PDB entry 8G1S | electron microscopy, 3.70 A resolution | chains B and I of the 8 polymer chains in the assembly

== Chain B ==
Molecule: 31-nt DNA strand
Organism: Escherichia coli
Sequence (31 nucleotides; each row starts with the number of its first residue):
     1 CTCTGAATCTCTTCCTCGTGTGGTCAGGACG
Disordered / not traced: 31

== Chain I ==
Name: DNA-directed RNA polymerase subunit beta
Organism: Escherichia coli
Notes: EC 2.7.7.6
UniProt: P0A8V2 (RPOB_ECOLI); residues 1-1342 here = UniProt positions 1-1342
Chain sequence (1342 residues; row label = number of the first residue in the row):
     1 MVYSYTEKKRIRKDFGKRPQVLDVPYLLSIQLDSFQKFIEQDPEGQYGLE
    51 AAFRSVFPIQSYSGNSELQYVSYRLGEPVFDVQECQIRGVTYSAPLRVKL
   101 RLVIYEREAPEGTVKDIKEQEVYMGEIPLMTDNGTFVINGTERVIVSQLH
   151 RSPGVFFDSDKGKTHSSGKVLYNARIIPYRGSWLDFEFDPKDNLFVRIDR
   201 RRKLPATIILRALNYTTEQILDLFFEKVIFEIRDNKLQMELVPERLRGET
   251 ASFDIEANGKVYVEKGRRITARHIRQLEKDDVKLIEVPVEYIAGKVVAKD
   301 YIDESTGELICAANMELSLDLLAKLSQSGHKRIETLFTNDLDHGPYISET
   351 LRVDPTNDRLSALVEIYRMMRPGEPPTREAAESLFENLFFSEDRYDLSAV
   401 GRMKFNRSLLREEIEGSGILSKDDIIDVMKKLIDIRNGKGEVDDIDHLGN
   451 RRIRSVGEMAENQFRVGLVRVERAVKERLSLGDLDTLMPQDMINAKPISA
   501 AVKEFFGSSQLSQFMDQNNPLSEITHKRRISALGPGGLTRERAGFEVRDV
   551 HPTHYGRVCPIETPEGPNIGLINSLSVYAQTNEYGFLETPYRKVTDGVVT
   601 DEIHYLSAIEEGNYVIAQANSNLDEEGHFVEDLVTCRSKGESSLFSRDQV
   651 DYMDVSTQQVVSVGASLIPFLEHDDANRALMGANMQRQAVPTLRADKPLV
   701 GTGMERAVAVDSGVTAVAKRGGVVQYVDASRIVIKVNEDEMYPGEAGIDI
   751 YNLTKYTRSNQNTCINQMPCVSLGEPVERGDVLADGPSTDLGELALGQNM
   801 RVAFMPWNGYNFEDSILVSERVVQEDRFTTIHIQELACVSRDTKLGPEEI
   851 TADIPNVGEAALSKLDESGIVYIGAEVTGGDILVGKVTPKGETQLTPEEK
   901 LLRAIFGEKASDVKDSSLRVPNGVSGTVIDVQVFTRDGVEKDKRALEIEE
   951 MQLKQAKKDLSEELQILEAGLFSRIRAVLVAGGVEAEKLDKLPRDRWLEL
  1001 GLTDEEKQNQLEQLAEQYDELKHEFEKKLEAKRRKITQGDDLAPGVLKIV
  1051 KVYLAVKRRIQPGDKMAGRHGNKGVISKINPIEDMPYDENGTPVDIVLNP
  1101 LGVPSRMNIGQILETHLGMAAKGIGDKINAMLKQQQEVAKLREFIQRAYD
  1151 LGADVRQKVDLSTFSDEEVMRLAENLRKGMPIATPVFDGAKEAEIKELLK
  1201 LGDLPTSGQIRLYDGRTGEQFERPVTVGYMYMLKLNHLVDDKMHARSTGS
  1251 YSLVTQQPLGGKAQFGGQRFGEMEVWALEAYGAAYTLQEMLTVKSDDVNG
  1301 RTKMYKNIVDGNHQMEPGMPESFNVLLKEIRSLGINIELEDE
Disordered / not traced: 1, 891-914, 1342
UniProt features mapped onto this chain:
  - modified residue (N6-acetyllysine): Lys-1022, Lys-1200
  - mutagenesis: Ile-561 (I561S: Resistant to antibiotics salinamide A and B), Ile-569 (I569S: Resistant to antibiotics salinamide A and B), Ala-665 (A665E: Resistant to antibiotics salinamide A and B), Asp-675 (D675A/G: Resistant to antibiotics salinamide A and B), Asn-677 (N677H/K: Resistant to antibiotics salinamide A and B), Leu-680 (L680M: Resistant to antibiotics salinamide A and B), Glu-813 (E813K: Disrupts the enzyme's active center)

== How chain B and chain I interact ==
Pairs across the interface (24):
  DT8(B) with Lys-203(I), salt bridge to the phosphate
  DC9(B) with Arg-202(I), phosphate contact; Lys-203(I), phosphate contact
  DC14(B) with Glu-541(I), base contact
  DT16(B) with Met-1273(I), sugar contact
  DC17(B) with Arg-1269(I), salt bridge to the phosphate; Gly-1271(I), hydrogen bond to the phosphate; Glu-1272(I), hydrogen bond to the phosphate
  DG18(B) with Lys-1262(I), hydrogen bond to the phosphate; Gln-1268(I), hydrogen bond to the phosphate; Arg-1269(I), hydrogen bond to the phosphate
  DT19(B) with Asp-1241(I), phosphate contact; Lys-1242(I), sugar contact; Lys-1262(I), salt bridge to the phosphate; Ala-1263(I), hydrogen bond to the phosphate
  DG20(B) with Asp-1241(I), phosphate contact; Ala-1263(I), phosphate contact
  DT21(B) with Phe-514(I), phosphate contact; Asn-762(I), hydrogen bond to the phosphate
  DG22(B) with Phe-514(I), phosphate contact; Arg-758(I), salt bridge to the phosphate
  DG23(B) with Asn-139(I), hydrogen bond to the phosphate; Arg-143(I), salt bridge to the phosphate; Ser-508(I), hydrogen bond to the phosphate
Other interface residues (no listed pair), chain B (12 interface residues in all): DA7
Other interface residues (no listed pair), chain I (21 interface residues in all): Thr-141, His-165, Phe-1270

== In short ==
The interface between chain B and chain I involves 12 residues on one side and 21 on the other; the contacts
include 9 hydrogen bonds and 5 salt bridges. Among the polar pairs are DC17(B)/Gly-1271(I),
DC17(B)/Glu-1272(I) and DG18(B)/Lys-1262(I).
Here chain B is a 31-nt DNA strand and chain I is DNA-directed RNA polymerase subunit beta, both from
Escherichia coli. Entry 8G1S (Cryo-EM structure of 3DVA component 1 of Escherichia coli que-PEC (paused
elongation complex) RNA Polymerase minus ...) was determined by electron microscopy, deposited together with
8F3C, 8G00, 8G2W, 8G4W, 8G7E and 8G8Z.
